6MFX - chain A; structure by X-ray diffraction, 2.20 A resolution.

Chain A:
Name: Linear gramicidin synthase subunit A
From: Brevibacillus parabrevis
UniProt: Q70LM7 (LGRA_BREPA); residues 3-1199 here correspond to UniProt positions 2-1198 (UniProt number = residue number - 1)
Sequence (1210 residues; each row starts with the number of its first residue; numbers below 1 keep their minus sign (Gly-1 is residue -1)):
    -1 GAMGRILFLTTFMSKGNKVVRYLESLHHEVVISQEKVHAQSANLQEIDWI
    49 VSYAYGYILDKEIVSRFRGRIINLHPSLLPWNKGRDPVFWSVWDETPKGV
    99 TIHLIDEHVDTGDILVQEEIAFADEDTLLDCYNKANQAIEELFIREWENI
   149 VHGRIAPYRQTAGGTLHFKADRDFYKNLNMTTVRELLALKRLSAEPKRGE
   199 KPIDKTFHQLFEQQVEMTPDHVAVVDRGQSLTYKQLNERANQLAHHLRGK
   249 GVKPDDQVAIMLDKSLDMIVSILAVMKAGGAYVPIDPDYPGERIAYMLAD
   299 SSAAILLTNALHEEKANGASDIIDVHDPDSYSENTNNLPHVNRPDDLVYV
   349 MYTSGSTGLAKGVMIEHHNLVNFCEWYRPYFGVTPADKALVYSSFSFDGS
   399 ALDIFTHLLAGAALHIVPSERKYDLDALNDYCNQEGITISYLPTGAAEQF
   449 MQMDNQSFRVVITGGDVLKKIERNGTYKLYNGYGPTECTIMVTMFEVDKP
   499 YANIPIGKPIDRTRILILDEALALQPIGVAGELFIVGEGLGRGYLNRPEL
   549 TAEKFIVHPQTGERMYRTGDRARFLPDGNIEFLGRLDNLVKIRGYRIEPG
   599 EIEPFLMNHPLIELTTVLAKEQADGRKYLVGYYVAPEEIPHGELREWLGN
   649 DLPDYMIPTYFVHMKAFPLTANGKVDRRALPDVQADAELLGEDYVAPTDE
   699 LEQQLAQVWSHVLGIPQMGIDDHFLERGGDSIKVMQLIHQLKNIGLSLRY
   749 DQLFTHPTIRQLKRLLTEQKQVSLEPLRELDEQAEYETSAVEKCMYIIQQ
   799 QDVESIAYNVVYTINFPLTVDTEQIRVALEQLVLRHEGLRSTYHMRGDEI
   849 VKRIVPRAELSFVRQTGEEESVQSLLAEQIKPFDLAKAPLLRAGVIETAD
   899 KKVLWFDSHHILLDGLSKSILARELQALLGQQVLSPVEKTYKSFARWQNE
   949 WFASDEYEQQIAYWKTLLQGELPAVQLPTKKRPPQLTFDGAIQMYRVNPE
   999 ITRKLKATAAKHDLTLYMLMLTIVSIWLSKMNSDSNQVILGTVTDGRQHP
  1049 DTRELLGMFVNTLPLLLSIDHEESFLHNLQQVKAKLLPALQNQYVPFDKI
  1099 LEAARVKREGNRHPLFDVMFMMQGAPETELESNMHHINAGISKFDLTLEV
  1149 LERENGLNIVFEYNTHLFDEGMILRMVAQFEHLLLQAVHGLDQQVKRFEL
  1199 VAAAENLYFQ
Disordered / not traced: -1 to 0, 194-199, 681-687, 1200-1208
Covalent attachments: compound 9EF linked to Ser729
Sequence notes: expression tag (-1 to 2, 1200-1208); conflict Ser31 (Cys30 in Q70LM7), Ser191 (Cys190 in Q70LM7), Ser318 (Cys317 in Q70LM7), Cys792 (Arg791 in Q70LM7)
Residues lining bound ligands:
  - 9EF (N-[2-(acetylamino)ethyl]-N~3~-[(2R)-2-hydroxy-3,3-dimethyl-4-(phosphonooxy)butanoyl]-beta-alaninamide): Asp728, Ile730, His908, Asp912, Gly913, Thr1013, Tyr1015, Met1016, Val1041, Thr1042, Asp1043, Val1058, Leu1088, Met1119, Met1120, Gln1121
  - AMP-CPP (APC; diphosphomethylphosphonic acid adenosyl ester): Thr351, Ser352, Phe395, Gly462, Gly463, Asp464, Val465, Asn479, Gly480, Tyr481, Gly482, Pro483, Thr484, Ile504, Asp568, Phe580, Arg583, Lys672
  - valine (VAL): Phe395, Asp396, Gly397, Tyr439, Gly463, Gly482, Thr484, Ile488, Met489, Lys672
From the paper describing this entry:
  - catalytic residues: His908 (citing earlier work)

In short:
Bound to chain A: AMP-CPP and valine. Compound 9EF is covalently linked to Ser729. From the paper: the
catalytic residue His908.
Chain A is Linear gramicidin synthase subunit A (Brevibacillus parabrevis); the structure, Crystal structure
of a 4-domain construct of a mutant of LgrA in the substrate donation state, was determined by X-ray
diffraction (same publication as 6MFW, 6MFY, 6MFZ and 6MG0).
